Entry 7P6U (electron microscopy, 3.90 A resolution); this record covers chains B and C of the 7 polymer chains in the assembly.

[Chain B (and C)]
Name: Lon protease
From: Thermus thermophilus
Notes: EC 3.4.21.53; chain C of this document is another copy of the same molecule, construct and numbering; everything in this record applies to it too
Reference sequence: Q9LCX1 (Q9LCX1_THETH); numbering as in UniProt (aligned over 1-795)
Amino-acid sequence (795 residues; numbered 1 to 795; the number before each row is that of its first residue):
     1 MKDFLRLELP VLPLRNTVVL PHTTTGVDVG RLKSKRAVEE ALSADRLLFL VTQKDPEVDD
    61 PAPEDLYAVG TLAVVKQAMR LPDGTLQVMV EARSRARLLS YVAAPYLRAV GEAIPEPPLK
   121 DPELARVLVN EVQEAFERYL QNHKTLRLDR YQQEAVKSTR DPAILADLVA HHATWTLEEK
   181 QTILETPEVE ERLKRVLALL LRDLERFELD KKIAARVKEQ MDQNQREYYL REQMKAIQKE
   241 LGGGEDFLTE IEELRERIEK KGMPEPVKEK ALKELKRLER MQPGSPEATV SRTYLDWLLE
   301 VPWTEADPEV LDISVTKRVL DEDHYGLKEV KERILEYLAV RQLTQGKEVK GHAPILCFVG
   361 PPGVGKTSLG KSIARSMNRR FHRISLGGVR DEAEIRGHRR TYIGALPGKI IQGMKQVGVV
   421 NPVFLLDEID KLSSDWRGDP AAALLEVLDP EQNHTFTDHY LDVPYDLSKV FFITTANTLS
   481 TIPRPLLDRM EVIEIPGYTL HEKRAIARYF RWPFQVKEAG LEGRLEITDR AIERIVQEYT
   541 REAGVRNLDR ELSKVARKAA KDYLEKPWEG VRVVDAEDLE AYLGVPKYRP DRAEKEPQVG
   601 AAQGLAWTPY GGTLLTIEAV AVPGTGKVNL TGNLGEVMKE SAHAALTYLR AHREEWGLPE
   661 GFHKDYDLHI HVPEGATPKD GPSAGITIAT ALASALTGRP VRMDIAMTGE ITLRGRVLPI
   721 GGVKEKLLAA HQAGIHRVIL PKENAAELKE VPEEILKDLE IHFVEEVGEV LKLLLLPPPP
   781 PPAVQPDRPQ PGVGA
Disordered / not traced: 1-5, 778-795 (chain C: 1-5, 477, 779-795)
Ligand contacts:
  - AMP-PNP (ANP; phosphoaminophosphonic acid-adenylate ester), molecule 1: Asp-323, His-324, Tyr-325, Gly-363, Val-364, Gly-365, Thr-367, Ser-368, Arg-383, Asp-427, Glu-428, Thr-475, Tyr-498, Ile-506, Phe-510, Arg-511, Val-545, Arg-546
  - AMP-PNP (ANP), molecule 2: Asp-449, Glu-451, Gln-452, Arg-489
From the paper describing this entry:
  - binding site for (Unk)(unk)(unk)(unk)(unk)(unk)(unk): Tyr-402

[Interface between chain B and chain C]
Contacting residue pairs (154):
  Met-234(B) / Ala-236(C)
  Met-234(B) / Lys-239(C)
  Met-234(B) / Glu-240(C)
  Ile-237(B) / Ala-236(C)
  Ile-237(B) / Ile-237(C)  hydrophobic
  Gln-238(B) / Ile-237(C)
  Glu-240(B) / Gln-233(C)
  Leu-241(B) / Gln-233(C)
  Leu-241(B) / Ile-237(C)  hydrophobic
  Glu-250(B) / Arg-280(C)  salt bridge
  Pro-283(B) / Arg-280(C)
  Gly-284(B) / Gln-282(C)  hydrogen bond (backbone-side chain)
  Thr-289(B) / Met-281(C)  hydrogen bond
  Thr-289(B) / Glu-287(C)
  Arg-292(B) / Arg-280(C)
  Thr-293(B) / Arg-277(C)  hydrogen bond
  Asp-296(B) / Lys-273(C)  salt bridge
  Glu-300(B) / Lys-273(C)  salt bridge
  Pro-362(B) / Pro-485(C)  hydrophobic
  Pro-362(B) / Asp-488(C)
  Ser-368(B) / Glu-451(C)
  Lys-371(B) / Glu-451(C)
  Lys-371(B) / Thr-455(C)
  His-382(B) / Pro-464(C)
  Arg-383(B) / Glu-446(C)  salt bridge
  Arg-383(B) / Gln-452(C)
  Arg-383(B) / Thr-455(C)
  Arg-383(B) / Thr-457(C)
  Ser-385(B) / Arg-396(C)  hydrogen bond
  Ser-385(B) / Glu-446(C)  hydrogen bond
  Ser-385(B) / Thr-457(C)  hydrogen bond (side chain-backbone)
  Gly-387(B) / Glu-392(C)
  Gly-387(B) / Arg-396(C)
  Gly-387(B) / Ala-442(C)
  Gly-387(B) / Ala-443(C)
  Gly-388(B) / Glu-392(C)
  Gly-388(B) / Gly-438(C)
  Gly-388(B) / Asp-439(C)
  Gly-388(B) / Ala-442(C)
  Val-389(B) / Glu-392(C)
  Val-389(B) / His-459(C)
  Arg-390(B) / Asp-391(C)
  Arg-390(B) / Glu-392(C)  hydrogen bond (backbone-side chain)
  Arg-390(B) / His-398(C)
  Arg-390(B) / Arg-437(C)
  Arg-390(B) / Gly-438(C)
  Asp-391(B) / His-398(C)  salt bridge
  Asp-391(B) / Tyr-402(C)  hydrogen bond
  Ala-393(B) / Arg-399(C)  hydrogen bond (backbone-side chain)
  Glu-394(B) / Arg-399(C)  salt bridge
  Glu-394(B) / His-459(C)  salt bridge
  His-398(B) / Arg-399(C)
  His-398(B) / Thr-401(C)
  His-398(B) / Tyr-402(C)
  Tyr-402(B) / Thr-401(C)
  Ile-403(B) / Pro-286(C)
  Ile-403(B) / Glu-287(C)
  Ile-403(B) / Thr-401(C)  hydrogen bond (backbone-side chain)
  Gly-404(B) / Arg-400(C)
  Gly-404(B) / Thr-401(C)  hydrogen bond (backbone-side chain)
  Ala-405(B) / Thr-401(C)
  Leu-406(B) / Arg-399(C)
  Leu-406(B) / Arg-400(C)
  Leu-406(B) / Asp-462(C)
  Lys-409(B) / Arg-399(C)
  Lys-409(B) / Thr-457(C)
  Lys-409(B) / Asp-458(C)
  Lys-409(B) / His-459(C)  hydrogen bond (side chain-backbone)
  Lys-409(B) / Asp-462(C)  salt bridge
  Gln-412(B) / Lys-270(C)
  Gln-412(B) / Asp-462(C)
  Lys-415(B) / Lys-270(C)
  Lys-415(B) / Lys-273(C)
  Gln-416(B) / Pro-464(C)
  Asp-427(B) / Glu-446(C)
  Glu-428(B) / Leu-445(C)
  Lys-431(B) / Ala-442(C)
  Ser-433(B) / Trp-436(C)
  Ser-433(B) / Gly-438(C)  hydrogen bond (side chain-backbone)
  Ser-434(B) / Trp-436(C)
  Asp-435(B) / Trp-436(C)
  Asp-435(B) / Arg-437(C)  salt bridge
  Arg-437(B) / Arg-437(C)
  Gly-438(B) / Arg-437(C)
  Asn-477(B) / Pro-485(C)
  Lys-517(B) / Lys-350(C)  hydrogen bond (backbone-side chain)
  Glu-518(B) / Val-340(C)
  Glu-518(B) / Thr-344(C)
  Glu-518(B) / Lys-350(C)
  Glu-518(B) / Gly-351(C)
  Glu-518(B) / His-352(C)
  Ala-519(B) / Leu-343(C)
  Ala-519(B) / Thr-344(C)
  Gly-520(B) / Thr-344(C)
  Leu-521(B) / Leu-343(C)  hydrophobic
  Glu-522(B) / Lys-347(C)
  Arg-546(B) / Asp-488(C)  hydrogen bond (side chain-backbone)
  Arg-546(B) / Arg-489(C)
  Arg-550(B) / Asp-488(C)  hydrogen bond (side chain-backbone)
  Arg-550(B) / Arg-489(C)  hydrogen bond (side chain-backbone)
  Arg-550(B) / Met-490(C)
  Arg-550(B) / Glu-491(C)
  Arg-557(B) / Arg-333(C)
  Arg-557(B) / Glu-336(C)  salt bridge
  Arg-557(B) / Val-340(C)
  Arg-557(B) / Glu-491(C)  salt bridge
  Lys-558(B) / Glu-332(C)
  Lys-558(B) / Glu-336(C)  salt bridge
  Ala-560(B) / Ala-339(C)
  Ala-560(B) / Val-340(C)  hydrophobic
  Ala-560(B) / Leu-343(C)  hydrophobic
  Lys-561(B) / Glu-332(C)  salt bridge
  Lys-561(B) / Leu-335(C)
  Lys-561(B) / Glu-336(C)
  Lys-561(B) / Ala-339(C)
  Tyr-563(B) / Leu-343(C)  hydrophobic
  Leu-564(B) / Ala-339(C)  hydrophobic
  Val-585(B) / Ala-746(C)  hydrophobic
  Val-585(B) / Glu-747(C)
  Pro-586(B) / Ala-746(C)
  Arg-589(B) / Pro-719(C)
  Arg-589(B) / Glu-743(C)  hydrogen bond (side chain-backbone)
  Arg-592(B) / Glu-743(C)
  Glu-594(B) / Arg-714(C)  salt bridge
  Glu-594(B) / Arg-716(C)  salt bridge
  Glu-596(B) / Arg-714(C)  hydrogen bond (backbone-side chain)
  Glu-596(B) / Arg-716(C)  salt bridge
  Pro-597(B) / Arg-714(C)
  Gln-598(B) / Thr-712(C)
  Gln-598(B) / Leu-713(C)
  Gln-598(B) / Arg-714(C)  hydrogen bond
  Gly-600(B) / Leu-713(C)
  Ala-601(B) / Leu-713(C)  hydrophobic
  Glu-618(B) / Thr-712(C)
  Glu-618(B) / Leu-713(C)  hydrogen bond (side chain-backbone)
  Val-620(B) / His-643(C)
  Val-620(B) / Thr-647(C)
  Val-622(B) / Gly-626(C)
  Val-622(B) / Val-628(C)  hydrophobic
  Val-622(B) / His-643(C)
  Val-622(B) / Leu-646(C)  hydrophobic
  Pro-623(B) / Thr-625(C)
  Pro-623(B) / Gly-626(C)
  Pro-623(B) / His-663(C)
  Asn-629(B) / Glu-636(C)
  Leu-630(B) / Glu-636(C)
  Thr-631(B) / Glu-636(C)
  His-669(B) / Glu-636(C)  salt bridge
  His-669(B) / Lys-639(C)
  His-669(B) / Glu-640(C)
  His-669(B) / His-643(C)  hydrogen bond
  His-671(B) / Glu-640(C)  hydrogen bond (side chain-backbone)
  Val-672(B) / Glu-640(C)
  Glu-674(B) / Glu-640(C)
Also at the interface, not in a pair above, chain B (95 interface residues in all): Ser-285, Pro-286, Gly-397, Gly-408, Arg-511, Phe-514, Asn-547, Lys-554, Glu-580, Val-599, Gln-603, Ala-619, Ala-621, Thr-625, Gly-632
Also at the interface, not in a pair above, chain C (83 interface residues in all): Leu-230, Pro-266, Val-290, Ile-313, Tyr-337, Gln-342, Val-463, Arg-484, Lys-627, Ala-644, Arg-650

[Summary]
95 residues of chain B and 83 residues of chain C are in contact, with 23 hydrogen bonds and 17 salt bridges.
Among the polar pairs are Glu-250(B)/Arg-280(C), Asp-296(B)/Lys-273(C) and Glu-300(B)/Lys-273(C). Chain B
binds AMP-PNP. The paper reports a binding site for (Unk)(unk)(unk)(unk)(unk)(unk)(unk) at Tyr-402(B).
Both chains are Lon protease (Thermus thermophilus). Entry 7P6U (Lon protease from Thermus Thermophilus) was
determined by electron microscopy.
